PDB entry 8F0J | electron microscopy, 2.00 A resolution | chains A and B of the 6 polymer chains in the assembly

# Chain A
Protein: Guanine nucleotide-binding protein G(s) subunit alpha isoforms short
From: Homo sapiens
UniProt: P63092 (GNAS2_HUMAN); numbering as in UniProt (aligned over 1-394)
Amino-acid sequence (394 residues; each row starts with the number of its first residue):
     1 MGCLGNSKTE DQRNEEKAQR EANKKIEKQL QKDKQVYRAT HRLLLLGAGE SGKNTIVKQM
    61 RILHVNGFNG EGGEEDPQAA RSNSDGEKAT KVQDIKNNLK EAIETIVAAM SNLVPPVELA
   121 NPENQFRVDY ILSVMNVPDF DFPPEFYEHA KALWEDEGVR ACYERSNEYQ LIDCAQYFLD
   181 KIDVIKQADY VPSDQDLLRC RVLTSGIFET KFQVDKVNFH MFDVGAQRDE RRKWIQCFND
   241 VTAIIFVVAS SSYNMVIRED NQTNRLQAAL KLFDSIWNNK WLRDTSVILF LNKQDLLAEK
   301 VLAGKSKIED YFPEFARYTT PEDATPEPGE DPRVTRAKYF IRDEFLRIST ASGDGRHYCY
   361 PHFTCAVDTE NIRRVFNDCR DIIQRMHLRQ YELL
Disordered / not traced: 1-10, 61-204, 251-263
Differences from the reference sequence: engineered mutation Asn54 (Ser in P63092), Ala226 (Gly in P63092), Ala268 (Glu in P63092), Lys271 (Asn in P63092), Asp274 (Lys in P63092), Lys280 (Arg in P63092), Asp284 (Thr in P63092), Thr285 (Ile in P63092)

# Chain B
Protein: Guanine nucleotide-binding protein G(I)/G(S)/G(T) subunit beta-1
From: Homo sapiens
UniProt: P62873 (GBB1_HUMAN); residue numbers follow UniProt; this construct covers 2-340
Amino-acid sequence (350 residues; row label = number of the first residue in the row; numbers below 1 keep their minus sign (Met-9 is residue -9)):
    -9 MHHHHHHGSS GSELDQLRQE AEQLKNQIRD ARKACADATL SQITNNIDPV GRIQMRTRRT
    51 LRGHLAKIYA MHWGTDSRLL VSASQDGKLI IWDSYTTNKV HAIPLRSSWV MTCAYAPSGN
   111 YVACGGLDNI CSIYNLKTRE GNVRVSRELA GHTGYLSCCR FLDDNQIVTS SGDTTCALWD
   171 IETGQQTTTF TGHTGDVMSL SLAPDTRLFV SGACDASAKL WDVREGMCRQ TFTGHESDIN
   231 AICFFPNGNA FATGSDDATC RLFDLRADQE LMTYSHDNII CGITSVSFSK SGRLLLAGYD
   291 DFNCNVWDAL KADRAGVLAG HDNRVSCLGV TDDGMAVATG SWDSFLKIWN
Disordered / not traced: -9 to 1
Differences from the reference sequence: expression tag (-9 to 1)
Swiss-Prot annotation at these positions:
  - modified residue: Ser2 (N-acetylserine), His266 (Phosphohistidine)
  - natural variant: Leu30 (L30F: In MRD42; uncertain significance), Arg52 (R52G: In MRD42), Gly64 (G64V: In MRD42), Asp76 (D76E: In MRD42; D76G: In MRD42), Gly77 (G77S: In MRD42), Lys78 (K78R: In MRD42), Ile80 (I80N: In MRD42; I80T: In MRD42), His91 (H91R: In MRD42; uncertain significance), Ala92 (A92T: In MRD42), Pro94 (P94S: In MRD42), Leu95 (L95P: In MRD42), Arg96 (R96L: In MRD42), 5 further natural variant entries in UniProt

# Interface between chain A and chain B
Pairs across the interface (58):
  Gln19(A) with Asp83(B), hydrogen bond; Thr86(B), hydrogen bond; Asn88(B), hydrogen bond
  Asn23(A) with Asn88(B); Lys89(B), hydrogen bond (side chain-backbone)
  Ile26(A) with Lys89(B); Val90(B); His91(B); Ala92(B), hydrophobic
  Glu27(A) with Lys89(B), salt bridge
  Leu30(A) with Lys78(B); Lys89(B)
  Asp33(A) with Leu55(B); Lys78(B), salt bridge
  Lys34(A) with Leu55(B)
  Tyr37(A) with Leu55(B), hydrophobic; Ala56(B)
  Gly206(A) with Leu117(B); Asp118(B); Asn119(B)
  Ile207(A) with Trp99(B); Leu117(B)
  Phe222(A) with Trp99(B)
  Ala226(A) with Asn119(B), hydrogen bond (backbone-side chain); Thr143(B); Gly144(B)
  Gln227(A) with Leu117(B), hydrogen bond (side chain-backbone); Asn119(B), hydrogen bond; Gly144(B); Tyr145(B), hydrogen bond (side chain-backbone)
  Arg228(A) with Gly162(B), hydrogen bond (side chain-backbone); Thr164(B); Asp186(B), salt bridge
  Arg232(A) with Cys204(B), hydrogen bond (side chain-backbone); Asp228(B), salt bridge
  Lys233(A) with Tyr145(B); Met188(B); Cys204(B); Asp228(B), salt bridge; Asn230(B), hydrogen bond; Asp246(B), salt bridge
  Trp234(A) with Leu117(B), hydrophobic
  Gln236(A) with Tyr59(B); Arg314(B), hydrogen bond; Trp332(B)
  Cys237(A) with Lys57(B), hydrogen bond (backbone-side chain); Tyr59(B), hydrogen bond; Gln75(B), hydrogen bond; Trp99(B); Met101(B), hydrophobic
  Phe238(A) with Trp99(B), hydrophobic; Leu117(B), hydrophobic
  Asn239(A) with Lys57(B), hydrogen bond; Trp332(B)
  Asp240(A) with Lys57(B), salt bridge
  Trp281(A) with Asp290(B); Arg314(B); Trp332(B), hydrophobic
Other interface residues (no listed pair), chain A (28 interface residues in all): Arg20, Ala22, Glu209, Glu230, Val241
Other interface residues (no listed pair), chain B (40 interface residues in all): Gly53, Arg68, Asp76, Arg96, Ser97, Asp163, Thr184, Gly185

# Summary
The interface between chain A and chain B involves 28 residues on one side and 40 on the other, with 16
hydrogen bonds and 7 salt bridges. Polar contacts include Glu27(A)-Lys89(B), Asp33(A)-Lys78(B) and
Arg228(A)-Asp186(B).
Here chain A is Guanine nucleotide-binding protein G(s) subunit alpha isoforms short and chain B is Guanine
nucleotide-binding protein G(I)/G(S)/G(T) subunit beta-1, both from Homo sapiens. Entry 8F0J (Calcitonin
Receptor in complex with Gs and Pramlintide analogue peptide San45) was determined by electron microscopy,
deposited together with 8F0K, 8F2A and 8F2B.
